PDB entry 4LXG | X-ray diffraction, 2.22 A resolution | chain A

== Chain A ==
Molecule: MCP Hydrolase
Organism: Sphingomonas wittichii RW1
Notes: EC 3.7.1.8
Reference sequence: A5VAT9 (A5VAT9_SPHWW); residue numbers follow UniProt; this construct covers 1-277
Sequence (277 residues; each row starts with the number of its first residue):
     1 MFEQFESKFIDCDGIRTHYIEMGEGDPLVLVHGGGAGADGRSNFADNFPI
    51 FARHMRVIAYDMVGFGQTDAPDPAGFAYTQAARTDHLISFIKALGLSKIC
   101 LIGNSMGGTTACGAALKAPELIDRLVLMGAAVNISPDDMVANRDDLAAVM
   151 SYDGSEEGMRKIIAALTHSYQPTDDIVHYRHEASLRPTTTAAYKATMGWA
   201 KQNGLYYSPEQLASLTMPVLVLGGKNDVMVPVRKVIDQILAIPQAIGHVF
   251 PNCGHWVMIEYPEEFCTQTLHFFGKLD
Not modelled in the structure: 142-143, 277
Reported in the primary citation:
  - catalytic residues: Gly34, Ser105, Met106, Asp227, His255
  - contacts within the chain: Ser105-His255 (hydrogen bond), Ser42-Arg180, Asp227-His255 (hydrogen bond)
  - binding site for sulfate ion: Asn43, Asn104, Ser105, His255, Trp256

== Overview ==
From the paper: catalytic residues Gly34, Ser105 and Met106 among others; a binding site for sulfate ion at
Asn43, Asn104 and Ser105 among others.
Chain A is MCP Hydrolase (Sphingomonas wittichii RW1); the structure, Crystal structure of DxnB2, a carbon -
carbon bond hydrolase from Sphingomonas wittichii RW1, was determined by X-ray diffraction (same publication
as 4LXH and 4LYD).
